PDB entry 6AZB | X-ray diffraction, 2.00 A resolution | chain A

Chain A:
Name: Pp-KAI2-like E
Source organism: Physcomitrella patens subsp. patens
Notes: EC 3.-.-.-
UniProt: A9ST85 (A9ST85_PHYPA); residue numbers follow UniProt; this construct covers 1-270
Chain sequence (272 residues; each row starts with the number of its first residue; numbers below 1 keep their minus sign (Gly-1 is residue -1)):
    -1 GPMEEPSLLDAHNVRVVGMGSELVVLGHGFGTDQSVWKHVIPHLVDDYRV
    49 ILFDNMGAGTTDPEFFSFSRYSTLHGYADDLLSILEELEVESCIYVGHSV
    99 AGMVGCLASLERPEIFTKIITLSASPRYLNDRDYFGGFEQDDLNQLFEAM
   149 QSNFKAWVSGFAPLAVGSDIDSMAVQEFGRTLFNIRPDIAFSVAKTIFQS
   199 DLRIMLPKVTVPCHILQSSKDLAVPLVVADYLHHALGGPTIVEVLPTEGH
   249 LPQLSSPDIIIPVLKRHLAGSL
Unresolved in the structure: -1 to 5, 269-270
Differences from the reference sequence: cloning artifact (-1 to 0)
From the paper describing this entry:
  - contacts within the chain: Ser166-Ser170 (hydrogen bond)
  - mutagenesis - S166A (Kd 81 uM): decreased binding to (+/-)-GR24
  - mutagenesis - S166D/S170D: abolished binding to (+/-)-GR24
  - mutagenesis - S166A, S166D/S170D: unchanged catalytic activity on pNP acetate

Summary:
From the paper: S166A reduces binding to (+/-)-GR24; contacts within the chain involving Ser166 and Ser170.
Chain A is Pp-KAI2-like E (Physcomitrella patens subsp. patens); the structure, Crystal structure of
Physcomitrella patens KAI2-like E, was determined by X-ray diffraction together with 6ATX, 6AZC and 6AZD from
the same study.
